PDB entry 3R2X | X-ray diffraction, 3.10 A resolution | chains A and C of the 3 polymer chains in the assembly

== Chain A ==
Name: Hemagglutinin
From: Influenza A virus
Notes: fragment: HA1 chain
UniProt: Q9WFX3 (HEMA_I18A0); the construct lacks a stretch of the UniProt sequence, so the offset changes along the chain: 11-54 = UniProt 18-61; 55-83 = UniProt 63-91; 84-95 = UniProt 93-104; 96-125 = UniProt 106-135; 3 more segments
Sequence (331 residues; each row starts with the number of its first residue; a row labelled like 125A-125C holds insertion residues (125A, then the next letters in order)):
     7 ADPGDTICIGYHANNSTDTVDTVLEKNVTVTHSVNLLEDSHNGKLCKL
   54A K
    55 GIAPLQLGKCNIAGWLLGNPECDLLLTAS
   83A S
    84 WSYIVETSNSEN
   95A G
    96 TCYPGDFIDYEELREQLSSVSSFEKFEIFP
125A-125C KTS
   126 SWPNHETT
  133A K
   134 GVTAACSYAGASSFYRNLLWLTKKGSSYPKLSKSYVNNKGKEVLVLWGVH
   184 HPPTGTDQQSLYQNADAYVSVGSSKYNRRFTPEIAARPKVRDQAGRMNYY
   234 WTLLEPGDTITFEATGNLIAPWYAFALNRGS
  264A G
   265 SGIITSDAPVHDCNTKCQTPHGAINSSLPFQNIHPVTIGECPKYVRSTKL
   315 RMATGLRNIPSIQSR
Not modelled in the structure: 7-10, 325-329
Cystine bridges: Cys52-Cys277, Cys64-Cys76, Cys97-Cys139, Cys281-Cys305
Glycans and other covalent adducts: N-acetylglucosamine (NAG) linked to Asn33, Asn95
Sequence notes: expression tag (7-10)
Swiss-Prot annotation at these positions:
  - site: Arg329 (Cleavage)
  - glycosylation (N-linked (GlcNAc...) asparagine): Asn20, Asn21, Asn33, Asn95, Asn289

== Chain C ==
Name: HB36.3, designed hemagglutinin binding protein
From: artificial gene
Sequence (93 residues; numbered 1 to 93; the number before each row is that of its first residue):
     1 MSNAMDGQQLNRLLLEWIGAWDPFGLGKDAYDVEAEAVLQAVYETESAFD
    51 LAMRIMWIYVFAFNRPIPFPHAQKLARRLLELKQAASSPLPLE
Not modelled in the structure: 1-5, 88-93

== Interface between chain A and chain C ==
Pairs across the interface - 5 pairs, chain A then chain C:
  His38(A) with Phe49(C); Asp50(C), salt bridge
  Val40(A) with Trp57(C)
  Ser291(A) with Phe61(C)
  Thr318(A) with Trp57(C)
Interface residues without a listed pair, chain A (8 interface residues in all): Asn20, Leu42, Leu292, Pro293
Interface residues without a listed pair, chain C (6 interface residues in all): Met53, Ala62

== Summary ==
8 residues of chain A and 6 residues of chain C are in contact; the contacts include 1 salt bridge. The
salt-bridged pair is His38(A)-Asp50(C). N-acetylglucosamine is covalently linked to Asn33(A) and Asn95(A).
Chain A is Hemagglutinin (Influenza A virus) and chain C is HB36.3, designed hemagglutinin binding protein
(artificial gene); the structure, Crystal structure of the de novo designed binding protein HB36.3 in complex
the the 1918 influenza ..., was determined by X-ray diffraction.
